PDB entry 5JB9 | X-ray diffraction, 1.30 A resolution | chains E and S

# Chain E
Name: Coagulation factor IX
Organism: Homo sapiens
Notes: EC 3.4.21.22
UniProt: P00740 (FA9_HUMAN); residues 88-145 here correspond to UniProt positions 134-191 (UniProt number = residue number + 46)
Amino-acid sequence (58 residues; each row starts with the number of its first residue):
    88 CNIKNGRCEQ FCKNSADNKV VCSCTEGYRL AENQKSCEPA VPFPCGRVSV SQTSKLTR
Disordered / not traced: 139-145
Disulfide bonds: Cys88-Cys99, Cys95-Cys109, Cys111-Cys124
Swiss-Prot annotation at these positions:
  - site: Arg145 (Cleavage)

# Chain S
Name: Coagulation factor IX
Organism: Homo sapiens
Notes: EC 3.4.21.22
UniProt: P00740 (FA9_HUMAN); the construct lacks a stretch of the UniProt sequence and is renumbered around it, so the offset changes along the chain: 16-35 = UniProt 227-246; 37-60 = UniProt 247-270; 61-95 = UniProt 272-306; 96-129 = UniProt 309-342; 6 more segments
Amino-acid sequence (235 residues; numbered 16 to 245 plus 8 insertion-coded residues; 3 numbers in that range are skipped by the numbering (no residue carries them; nothing is unmodelled there); the number before each row is that of its first residue; a row labelled like 95A-95B holds insertion residues (95A, then the next letters in order)):
    16 VVGGEDAKPG QFPWQVVLNG
    37 KVDAFCGGSI VNEKWIVTAA HCVE
   60A T
    61 GVKITVVAGE HNIEETEHTE QKRNVIRIIP HHNYN
95A-95B AA
    96 INTYNHDIAL LELDEPLVLN SYVTPICIAD KEYT
129A-129B NI
   130 FLKFGSGYVS GWGRVF
   147 HKGRSALVLQ YLRVPLVDRA TCLRSTKFTI YNNMFCAG
  184A F
   185 HEGG
  188A R
   189 DSCQGDSGGP HVTEVEGTSF LTGIISWGE
   219 ECA
  221A M
   222 KGKYGIYTKV SRYVNWIKEK TKLT
Disulfide bonds: Cys42-Cys58, Cys168-Cys182, Cys191-Cys220
Covalent attachments: PPACK (0G6) linked to His57, Ser195
Differences from the reference sequence: engineered mutation Thr98 (Lys311 in P00740)
Bound ions: Ca2+: Glu70, Asn72, Glu75, Glu77, Glu80
Ligand contacts: PPACK (0G6; D-phenylalanyl-N-[(2S,3S)-6-{[amino(iminio)methyl]amino}-1-chloro-2-hydroxyhexan-3-yl]-L-prolinamide): Cys42, Cys58, Tyr99, Phe174, Asp189, Ser190, Cys191, Gln192, Gly193, Asp194, Ser214, Trp215, Gly216, Glu217, Glu219, Cys220, Gly226
Swiss-Prot annotation at these positions:
  - active site (Charge relay system): His57, Asp102, Ser195
  - binding site (Ca(2+)): Glu70, Asn72, Glu75, Glu77, Glu80

# Interface between chain E and chain S
Residue-residue contacts (33; chain E residue first):
  Asn92(E) - Tyr128(S)  hydrogen bond
  Glu96(E) - Val203(S)
  Gln97(E) - Tyr128(S)
  Gln97(E) - Thr206(S)
  Phe98(E) - Ala124(S)  hydrophobic
  Phe98(E) - Tyr128(S)  hydrophobic
  Phe98(E) - Phe208(S)  hydrophobic
  Cys99(E) - Tyr128(S)  hydrogen bond (backbone-side chain)
  Thr112(E) - Cys122(S)
  Tyr115(E) - Thr206(S)
  Phe130(E) - Leu114(S)
  Phe130(E) - Asn115(S)
  Phe130(E) - Ser116(S)
  Pro131(E) - Thr119(S)
  Cys132(E) - Pro120(S)
  Cys132(E) - Ile121(S)
  Cys132(E) - Cys122(S)  disulfide
  Cys132(E) - Thr206(S)
  Gly133(E) - Trp29(S)
  Gly133(E) - Pro120(S)  hydrogen bond (backbone-backbone)
  Gly133(E) - Cys122(S)
  Gly133(E) - Gly205(S)
  Gly133(E) - Thr206(S)
  Gly133(E) - Ser207(S)  hydrogen bond (backbone-backbone)
  Arg134(E) - Pro28(S)
  Arg134(E) - Thr119(S)
  Val135(E) - Gly25(S)
  Val135(E) - Gln26(S)
  Ser136(E) - Ser116(S)  hydrogen bond
  Val137(E) - Pro24(S)
  Val137(E) - Gly25(S)
  Val137(E) - Ser116(S)
  Val137(E) - Tyr117(S)  hydrophobic
Also at the interface, not in a pair above, chain S (23 interface residues in all): Ile123, Phe130, Glu204
Inter-chain disulfides: Cys132(E)-Cys122(S)

# Summary
The interface between chain E and chain S involves 15 residues on one side and 23 on the other; the contacts
include 1 disulfide bond and 5 hydrogen bonds. Among the polar pairs are Asn92(E)-Tyr128(S),
Cys99(E)-Tyr128(S) and Ser136(E)-Ser116(S). PPACK is covalently linked to Ser195(S).
Chain E is Coagulation factor IX and chain S is Coagulation factor IX, both from Homo sapiens; the structure,
Crystal structure of factor IXa K98T variant in complex with PPACK, was determined by X-ray diffraction (same
publication as 5JB8, 5JBA, 5JBB and 5JBC).
